7KZD - chains A and C; structure by X-ray diffraction, 1.90 A resolution.

[Chain A (and C)]
Molecule: Aminotransferase class I/II-fold pyridoxal phosphate-dependent enzyme
From: Bacillus cereus
Notes: EC 2.6.1.1; chain C of this document is another copy of the same molecule, construct and numbering; everything in this record applies to it too
Reference sequence: C0JRF5 (C0JRF5_BACCE); residues 3-443 here correspond to UniProt positions 1-441 (UniProt number = residue number - 2)
Amino-acid sequence (445 residues; row label = number of the first residue in the row; numbers below 1 keep their minus sign (Gly-1 is residue -1)):
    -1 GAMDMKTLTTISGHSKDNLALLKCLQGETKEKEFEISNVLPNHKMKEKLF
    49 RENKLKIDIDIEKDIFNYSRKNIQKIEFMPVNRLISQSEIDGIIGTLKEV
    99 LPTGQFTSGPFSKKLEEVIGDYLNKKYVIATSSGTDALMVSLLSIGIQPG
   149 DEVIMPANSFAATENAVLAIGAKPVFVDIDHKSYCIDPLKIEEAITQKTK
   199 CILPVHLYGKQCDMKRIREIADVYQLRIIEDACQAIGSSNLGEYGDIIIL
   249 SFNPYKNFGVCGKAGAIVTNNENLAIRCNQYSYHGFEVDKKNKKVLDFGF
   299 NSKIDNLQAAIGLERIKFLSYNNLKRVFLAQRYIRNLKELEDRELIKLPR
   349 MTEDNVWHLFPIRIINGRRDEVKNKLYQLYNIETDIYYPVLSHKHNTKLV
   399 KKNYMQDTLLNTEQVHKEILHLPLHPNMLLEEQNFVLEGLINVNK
Unresolved in the structure: -1 to 5
Differences from the reference sequence: expression tag (-1 to 2)
Glycans and other covalent adducts: 4'-deoxypyridoxine phosphate (PLR) linked to Lys254
Small-molecule neighbours:
  - glutaric acid (GUA): Thr105, Tyr281, Lys289
  - 4'-deoxypyridoxine phosphate (PLR; (5-hydroxy-4,6-dimethylpyridin-3-yl)methyl dihydrogen phosphate): Ser131, Gly132, Thr133, Ser157, Phe158, Ala160, Thr161, Val203, Asp229, Cys231, Gln232, Ser249, Asn251, Ala262, Tyr386

[How chain A and chain C interact]
Residue-residue contacts (117):
  Val79(A) - Thr101(C)
  Val79(A) - Gly102(C)
  Asn80(A) - Pro100(C)
  Asn80(A) - Thr101(C)
  Ile83(A) - Leu99(C)
  Ile83(A) - Phe104(C)  hydrophobic
  Ile88(A) - Leu99(C)
  Ile88(A) - Pro100(C)  hydrophobic
  Ile91(A) - Leu99(C)  hydrophobic
  Ile92(A) - Lys96(C)
  Ile92(A) - Leu99(C)  hydrophobic
  Leu95(A) - Leu95(C)  hydrophobic
  Lys96(A) - Ile92(C)
  Leu99(A) - Ile83(C)
  Leu99(A) - Ile88(C)  hydrophobic
  Leu99(A) - Ile91(C)  hydrophobic
  Leu99(A) - Ile92(C)  hydrophobic
  Leu99(A) - Cys259(C)  hydrophobic
  Pro100(A) - Asn80(C)
  Pro100(A) - Ile88(C)  hydrophobic
  Thr101(A) - Val79(C)
  Thr101(A) - Asn80(C)  hydrogen bond (backbone-backbone)
  Gly102(A) - Val79(C)
  Gln103(A) - Val79(C)
  Phe104(A) - Ile83(C)  hydrophobic
  Phe104(A) - Pro252(C)  hydrophobic
  Phe104(A) - Tyr253(C)
  Phe104(A) - Cys259(C)
  Phe104(A) - Gly260(C)
  Thr105(A) - Pro252(C)
  Thr105(A) - Tyr253(C)  hydrogen bond
  Ser131(A) - Asn299(C)
  Thr133(A) - His282(C)
  Thr133(A) - Asn299(C)
  Phe158(A) - His282(C)
  Phe158(A) - Phe284(C)  hydrophobic
  Phe158(A) - Lys289(C)
  Phe158(A) - Asn290(C)
  Ala159(A) - Phe284(C)  hydrophobic
  Ala160(A) - His282(C)
  Glu162(A) - Lys292(C)  salt bridge
  Asn163(A) - His282(C)  hydrogen bond
  Asn163(A) - Lys292(C)  hydrogen bond
  Asn163(A) - Phe296(C)
  Asn163(A) - Gly297(C)
  Leu166(A) - Asp295(C)
  Leu166(A) - Phe296(C)  hydrophobic
  Ala167(A) - Phe296(C)  hydrophobic
  Ala167(A) - Phe298(C)  hydrophobic
  Pro252(A) - Phe104(C)  hydrophobic
  Pro252(A) - Thr105(C)
  Tyr253(A) - Thr105(C)
  Cys259(A) - Leu99(C)  hydrophobic
  Cys259(A) - Phe104(C)
  Cys259(A) - Leu305(C)
  Gly260(A) - Phe104(C)
  Gly260(A) - Asp303(C)
  Lys261(A) - Asn299(C)
  Lys261(A) - Lys301(C)  hydrogen bond (side chain-backbone)
  Lys261(A) - Ile302(C)
  Lys261(A) - Asp303(C)  salt bridge
  His282(A) - Thr133(C)
  His282(A) - Phe158(C)
  His282(A) - Ala160(C)
  His282(A) - Asn163(C)  hydrogen bond (backbone-side chain)
  Phe284(A) - Phe158(C)  hydrophobic
  Phe284(A) - Ala159(C)  hydrophobic
  Asn290(A) - Phe158(C)
  Asn290(A) - Tyr386(C)
  Asn290(A) - Pro387(C)
  Asn290(A) - His393(C)
  Lys291(A) - Pro387(C)
  Lys292(A) - Ala159(C)
  Lys292(A) - Glu162(C)  salt bridge
  Lys292(A) - Asn163(C)  hydrogen bond
  Lys292(A) - His393(C)  hydrogen bond (backbone-side chain)
  Lys292(A) - Asn394(C)
  Lys292(A) - Thr395(C)
  Val293(A) - Asn394(C)
  Val293(A) - Thr395(C)
  Leu294(A) - Thr395(C)
  Asp295(A) - Asn163(C)
  Asp295(A) - Leu166(C)
  Asp295(A) - Thr395(C)
  Asp295(A) - Lys396(C)
  Asp295(A) - Leu397(C)  hydrogen bond (side chain-backbone)
  Phe296(A) - Asn163(C)
  Phe296(A) - Leu166(C)  hydrophobic
  Phe296(A) - Ala167(C)  hydrophobic
  Gly297(A) - Asn163(C)
  Phe298(A) - Met137(C)  hydrophobic
  Phe298(A) - Ala167(C)  hydrophobic
  Asn299(A) - Ser131(C)
  Asn299(A) - Thr133(C)
  Asn299(A) - Lys261(C)
  Lys301(A) - Lys261(C)  hydrogen bond (backbone-side chain)
  Ile302(A) - Lys261(C)
  Asp303(A) - Gly260(C)
  Asp303(A) - Lys261(C)  salt bridge
  Asp303(A) - Gln306(C)
  Leu305(A) - Cys259(C)
  Leu305(A) - Leu305(C)  hydrophobic
  Gln306(A) - Leu305(C)
  Arg313(A) - Phe104(C)
  Tyr386(A) - Asn290(C)
  Pro387(A) - Asn290(C)
  Val388(A) - Asn290(C)
  His393(A) - Lys292(C)
  Asn394(A) - Lys292(C)
  Thr395(A) - Lys292(C)
  Thr395(A) - Val293(C)
  Thr395(A) - Leu294(C)
  Thr395(A) - Asp295(C)
  Lys396(A) - Val293(C)  hydrogen bond (side chain-backbone)
  Lys396(A) - Leu294(C)
  Lys396(A) - Asp295(C)
  Leu397(A) - Asp295(C)  hydrogen bond (backbone-side chain)
Also at the interface, not in a pair above, chain A (60 interface residues in all): Ser130, Asp134, Met137, Val258, Lys289
Also at the interface, not in a pair above, chain C (61 interface residues in all): Gln103, Ser130, Asp134, Val258, Tyr281, Ile309, Arg313, Val388

[Overview]
60 residues of chain A and 61 residues of chain C are in contact; the contacts include 12 hydrogen bonds and 4
salt bridges. Polar pairs include Glu162(A)-Lys292(C), Lys261(A)-Asp303(C) and Thr105(A)-Tyr253(C). Ligands of
chain A: glutaric acid. Covalently linked 4'-deoxypyridoxine phosphate: at Lys254(A).
Both chains are Aminotransferase class I/II-fold pyridoxal phosphate-dependent enzyme (Bacillus cereus). Entry
7KZD (Crystal structure of KabA from Bacillus cereus UW85 in complex with the reduced internal aldimine and
...) was determined by X-ray diffraction, deposited together with 7KZ3 and 7KZ5.
